PDB entry 3CPL | X-ray diffraction, 2.50 A resolution | chains A and E of the 3 polymer chains in the assembly

[Chain A]
Name: H-2 class I histocompatibility antigen, D-B alpha chain
Organism: Mus musculus
Notes: fragment: residues 1-275 (UNIPROT 25-299)
Reference sequence: P01899 (HA11_MOUSE); residues 1-275 here correspond to UniProt positions 25-299 (UniProt number = residue number + 24)
Sequence (275 residues; numbered 1 to 275; the number before each row is that of its first residue):
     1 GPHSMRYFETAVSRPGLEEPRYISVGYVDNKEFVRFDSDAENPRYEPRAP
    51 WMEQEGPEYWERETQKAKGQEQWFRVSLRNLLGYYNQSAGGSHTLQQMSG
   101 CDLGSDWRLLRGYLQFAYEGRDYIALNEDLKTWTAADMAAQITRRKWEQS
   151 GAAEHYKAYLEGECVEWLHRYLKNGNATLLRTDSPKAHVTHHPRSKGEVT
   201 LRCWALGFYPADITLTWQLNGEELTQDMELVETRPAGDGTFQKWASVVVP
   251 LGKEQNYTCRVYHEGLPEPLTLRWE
Disulfides: Cys-101/Cys-164, Cys-203/Cys-259
Reported in the primary citation:
  - conformationally variable residues (helix shift): Glu-148 to Ala-152

[Chain E]
Name: NP366 peptide
Sequence (9 residues; row label = number of the first residue in the row):
     1 ASNENAETM
Reported in the primary citation:
  - mutagenesis - E4A: abolished binding to polyclonal NPM6A+CD8+ T cells
  - mutagenesis - T8A: unchanged binding to polyclonal NPM6A+CD8+ T cells
  - mutagenesis - N3A, E7A: decreased binding to polyclonal NPM6A+CD8+ T cells

[Interface between chain A and chain E]
Residue-residue contacts (45; chain A residue first):
  Met-5(A) / Ala-1(E)
  Tyr-7(A) / Ala-1(E)  hydrogen bond (side chain-backbone)
  Tyr-7(A) / Ser-2(E)  hydrogen bond (side chain-backbone)
  Tyr-45(A) / Ser-2(E)
  Glu-63(A) / Ala-1(E)
  Glu-63(A) / Ser-2(E)  hydrogen bond (side chain-backbone)
  Lys-66(A) / Ala-1(E)
  Lys-66(A) / Ser-2(E)  hydrogen bond (side chain-backbone)
  Lys-66(A) / Glu-4(E)
  Gln-70(A) / Asn-3(E)
  Gln-70(A) / Glu-4(E)
  Gln-70(A) / Asn-5(E)  hydrogen bond (side chain-backbone)
  Trp-73(A) / Asn-5(E)
  Trp-73(A) / Ala-6(E)  hydrogen bond (side chain-backbone)
  Trp-73(A) / Glu-7(E)  hydrogen bond (side chain-backbone)
  Trp-73(A) / Thr-8(E)
  Phe-74(A) / Asn-5(E)
  Ser-77(A) / Thr-8(E)
  Ser-77(A) / Met-9(E)  hydrogen bond (side chain-backbone)
  Asn-80(A) / Thr-8(E)
  Asn-80(A) / Met-9(E)  hydrogen bond (side chain-backbone)
  Leu-81(A) / Met-9(E)  hydrophobic
  Tyr-84(A) / Met-9(E)  hydrogen bond (side chain-backbone)
  Gln-97(A) / Asn-5(E)  hydrogen bond
  Phe-116(A) / Met-9(E)  hydrophobic
  Tyr-123(A) / Met-9(E)  hydrophobic
  Thr-143(A) / Met-9(E)  hydrogen bond (side chain-backbone)
  Lys-146(A) / Thr-8(E)  hydrogen bond
  Lys-146(A) / Met-9(E)  hydrogen bond (side chain-backbone)
  Trp-147(A) / Glu-7(E)  hydrogen bond (side chain-backbone)
  Trp-147(A) / Thr-8(E)  hydrogen bond (side chain-backbone)
  Trp-147(A) / Met-9(E)  hydrophobic
  Ser-150(A) / Glu-7(E)  hydrogen bond
  Ala-152(A) / Glu-7(E)
  His-155(A) / Asn-3(E)
  His-155(A) / Glu-4(E)
  Tyr-156(A) / Asn-3(E)
  Tyr-156(A) / Asn-5(E)
  Tyr-156(A) / Ala-6(E)  hydrogen bond (side chain-backbone)
  Tyr-159(A) / Ala-1(E)  hydrogen bond (side chain-backbone)
  Tyr-159(A) / Ser-2(E)
  Tyr-159(A) / Asn-3(E)
  Glu-163(A) / Ala-1(E)
  Trp-167(A) / Ala-1(E)
  Tyr-171(A) / Ala-1(E)  hydrogen bond (side chain-backbone)
Other interface residues (no listed pair), chain A (31 interface residues in all): Tyr-59, Gly-69, Val-76, Leu-95, Ile-124
The authors on this interface:
  - pairs named by the authors: Ala-152(A)/Glu-7(E)

[Overview]
31 residues of chain A face 9 of chain E across their interface, with 20 hydrogen bonds. Polar pairs include
Tyr-7(A)/Ala-1(E), Tyr-7(A)/Ser-2(E) and Glu-63(A)/Ser-2(E). The paper describes a contact between Ala-152(A)
and Glu-7(E). The paper reports that N3A and E7A of chain E reduce binding to polyclonal NPM6A+CD8+ T cells;
conformational variability at Glu-148(A); 4 substitutions were tested in all.
Here chain A is H-2 class I histocompatibility antigen, D-B alpha chain (Mus musculus) and chain E is NP366
peptide. Entry 3CPL (Crystal Structure of H-2Db in complex with a variant M6A of the NP366 peptide from
influenza ...) was determined by X-ray diffraction.
